3WUT - chains A and C of the 3 polymer chains in the assembly; structure by X-ray diffraction, 2.30 A resolution.

# Chain A
Molecule: Centrosomal protein of 55 kDa
Organism: Homo sapiens
Reference sequence: Q53EZ4 (CEP55_HUMAN); residues 160-217 here = UniProt positions 160-217
Amino-acid sequence (63 residues; row label = number of the first residue in the row):
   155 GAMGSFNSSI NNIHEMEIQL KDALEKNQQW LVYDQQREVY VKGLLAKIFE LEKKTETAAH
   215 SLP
Disordered / not traced: 155-158, 212-217
Sequence notes: expression tag (155-159)

# Chain C
Molecule: Inactive serine/threonine-protein kinase TEX14
Reference sequence: Q8IWB6 (TEX14_HUMAN); residues 792-804 here = UniProt positions 792-804
Amino-acid sequence (14 residues; numbered 791 to 804; the number before each row is that of its first residue):
   791 DLAVGPPSLN YIPP
Disordered / not traced: 791
Sequence notes: expression tag (791)
What the authors report for this chain:
  - mutagenesis - Y801A, Y801A/P803A, P803A: increased localization to ALIX

# How chain A and chain C interact
Residue-residue contacts (20; chain A residue first):
  Q173(A) - L792(C)
  A177(A) - A793(C)  hydrophobic
  K180(A) - A793(C)
  K180(A) - V794(C)
  K180(A) - G795(C)
  K180(A) - P796(C)
  Q183(A) - P796(C)
  Q183(A) - L799(C)
  W184(A) - V794(C)  hydrogen bond (side chain-backbone)
  W184(A) - G795(C)
  W184(A) - P796(C)
  Y187(A) - P796(C)  hydrophobic
  Y187(A) - P797(C)
  Y187(A) - S798(C)
  Y187(A) - Y801(C)
  Q190(A) - N800(C)  hydrogen bond
  Q190(A) - Y801(C)  hydrogen bond (side chain-backbone)
  R191(A) - Y801(C)
  Y194(A) - Y801(C)  hydrophobic
  Y194(A) - P803(C)
Other interface residues (no listed pair), chain A (11 interface residues in all): D176, V186
From the paper, about this interface:
  - pairs named by the authors: W184(A)-V794(C), W184(A)-G795(C), W184(A)-P796(C), Y187(A)-P796(C), Y187(A)-Y801(C)
  - interface residues, chain A: K180(A), Q183(A), W184(A), Y187(A)
  - hot spots on chain A (mutagenesis) - Y187A (Kd 149.1 uM): decreased binding to Inactive serine/threonine-protein kinase TEX14 (chain C)
  - hot spots on chain A (mutagenesis) - W184A, R191A (Kd 222.3 uM): abolished binding to Inactive serine/threonine-protein kinase TEX14 (chain C)
  - interface residues, chain C: A793(C), G795(C), P796(C), P797(C), Y801(C), P803(C)
  - hot spots on chain C (mutagenesis) - G795A, P796A (Kd 116.1), P797A (Kd 40.4 uM): decreased binding to Centrosomal protein of 55 kDa (chain A)

# Summary
The chain A/chain C interface involves 11 residues from each chain; the contacts include 3 hydrogen bonds.
Polar contacts include W184(A)-V794(C), Q190(A)-N800(C) and Q190(A)-Y801(C). The paper describes contacts
between W184(A) and V794(C), W184(A) and G795(C) and W184(A) and P796(C) among others. The paper reports that
Y801A, Y801A/P803A and P803A of chain C increase localization to ALIX; interface residues K180(A), Q183(A) and
A793(C) among others; 9 substitutions were tested in all.
Here chain A is Centrosomal protein of 55 kDa (Homo sapiens) and chain C is Inactive serine/threonine-protein
kinase TEX14. Entry 3WUT (Structure basis of inactivating cell abscission) was determined by X-ray diffraction
(same publication as 3WUU and 3WUV).
